5W35 - chains A and D of the 4 polymer chains in the assembly; structure by X-ray diffraction, 3.31 A resolution.

[Chain A]
Protein: DNA primase
Source organism: Mycobacterium tuberculosis (strain ATCC 25618 / H37Rv)
Notes: EC 2.7.7.-
Reference sequence: P9WNW1 (DNAG_MYCTU); residues 112-432 here = UniProt positions 112-432
Sequence (325 residues; numbered 108 to 432; the number before each row is that of its first residue):
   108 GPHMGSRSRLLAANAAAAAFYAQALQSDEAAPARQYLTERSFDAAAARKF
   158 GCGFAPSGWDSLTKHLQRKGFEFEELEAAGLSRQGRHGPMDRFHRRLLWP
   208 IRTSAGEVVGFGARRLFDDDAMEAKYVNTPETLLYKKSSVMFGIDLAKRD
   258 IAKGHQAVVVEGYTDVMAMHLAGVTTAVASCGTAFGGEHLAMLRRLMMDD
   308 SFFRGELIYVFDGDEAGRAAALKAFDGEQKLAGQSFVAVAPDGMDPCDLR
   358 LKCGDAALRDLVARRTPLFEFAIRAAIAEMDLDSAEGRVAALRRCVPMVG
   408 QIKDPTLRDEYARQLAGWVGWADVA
Disordered / not traced: 108, 430-432
Differences from the reference sequence: expression tag (108-111)
Swiss-Prot annotation at these positions:
  - binding site (Mg(2+)): Glu-268, Asp-319, Asp-321

[Chain D]
Molecule: synthetic DNA oligomer 5'-TGACCGGAAGTGG
Sequence (13 nucleotides; row label = number of the first residue in the row; numbering starts at 0):
     0 TGACCGGAAGTGG
Disordered / not traced: 0-2, 8-12

[How chain A and chain D interact]
Residue-residue contacts (5):
  Gly-192(A) with DG5(D), phosphate contact
  Arg-193(A) with DC4(D), phosphate contact; DG5(D), hydrogen bond to the phosphate
  His-194(A) with DC4(D), salt bridge to the phosphate
  Met-229(A) with DA7(D), phosphate contact
Interface residues without a listed pair, chain A (8 interface residues in all): Trp-166, Arg-190, Met-197, Glu-230
Interface residues without a listed pair, chain D (4 interface residues in all): DG6

[In short]
Chain A and chain D form an interface of 8 and 4 residues respectively; the contacts include 1 hydrogen bond
and 1 salt bridge. Among the polar pairs are Arg-193(A)/DG5(D) and His-194(A)/DC4(D). Curated annotation
(UniProt) lists 3 Mg2+-binding residues on chain A.
Chain A is DNA primase (Mycobacterium tuberculosis (strain ATCC 25618 / H37Rv)) and chain D is synthetic DNA
oligomer 5'-TGACCGGAAGTGG; the structure, Crystal structure of the RNA polymerase domain (RPD) of
Mycobacterium tuberculosis primase DnaG in complex with ..., was determined by X-ray diffraction together with
5W33, 5W34 and 5W36 from the same study.
